Entry 4ILI (X-ray diffraction, 3.20 A resolution); this record covers chain A.

[Chain A]
Protein: A1 cistron-splicing factor AAR2
Organism: Saccharomyces cerevisiae
UniProtKB: P32357 (AAR2_YEAST); numbering as in UniProt; present here: 1-157, 171-318
Chain sequence (313 residues; each row starts with the number of its first residue; note: 13 numbers in that range are skipped by the numbering (no residue carries them; nothing is unmodelled there)):
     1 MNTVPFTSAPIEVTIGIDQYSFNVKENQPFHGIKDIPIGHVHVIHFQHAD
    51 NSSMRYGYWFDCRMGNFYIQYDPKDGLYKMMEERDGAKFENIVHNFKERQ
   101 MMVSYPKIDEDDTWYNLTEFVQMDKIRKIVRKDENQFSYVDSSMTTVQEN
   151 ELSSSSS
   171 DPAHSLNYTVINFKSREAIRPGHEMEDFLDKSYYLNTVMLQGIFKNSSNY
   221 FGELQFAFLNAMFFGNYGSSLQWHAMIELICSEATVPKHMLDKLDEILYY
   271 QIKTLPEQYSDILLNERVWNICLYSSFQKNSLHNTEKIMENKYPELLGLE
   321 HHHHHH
Unresolved in the structure: 1, 186-199, 319-326
Differences from the reference sequence: engineered mutation S153 (Leu in P32357), S154 (Lys in P32357), E253 (Ser in P32357); expression tag (319-326)
Curated features (UniProtKB/Swiss-Prot):
  - region: L261 to I282 (Leucine-zipper)
  - modified residue: T274 (Phosphothreonine)
Disulfide bonds: C251-C292
Reported in the primary citation:
  - conformationally variable residues (helix shift, order/disorder transition): R190, M195, F198, L199, E253
  - contacts within the chain: L210-E253 (hydrophobic contact)
  - post-translational modification sites: T274 (citing earlier work)
  - mutagenesis - T274E: decreased growth
  - mutagenesis - R55A/I282A, R186A, M195A: unchanged binding to RH

[Overview]
From the paper: T274E reduces growth; a modification site at T274; 4 substitutions were tested in all.
Chain A is A1 cistron-splicing factor AAR2 (Saccharomyces cerevisiae); the structure, Crystal structure of an
Aar2p S253E phosphomimetic mutant protein, was determined by X-ray diffraction, deposited together with 4ILG
and 4ILJ.
